7DVY - chains A and C; structure by X-ray diffraction, 1.80 A resolution.

# Chain A
Protein: 3C-like proteinase
From: Severe acute respiratory syndrome coronavirus 2
Notes: EC 3.4.22.69
UniProtKB: P0DTD1 (R1AB_SARS2); residues 1-306 here correspond to UniProt positions 3264-3569 (UniProt number = residue number + 3263)
Chain sequence (306 residues; numbered 1 to 306; the number before each row is that of its first residue):
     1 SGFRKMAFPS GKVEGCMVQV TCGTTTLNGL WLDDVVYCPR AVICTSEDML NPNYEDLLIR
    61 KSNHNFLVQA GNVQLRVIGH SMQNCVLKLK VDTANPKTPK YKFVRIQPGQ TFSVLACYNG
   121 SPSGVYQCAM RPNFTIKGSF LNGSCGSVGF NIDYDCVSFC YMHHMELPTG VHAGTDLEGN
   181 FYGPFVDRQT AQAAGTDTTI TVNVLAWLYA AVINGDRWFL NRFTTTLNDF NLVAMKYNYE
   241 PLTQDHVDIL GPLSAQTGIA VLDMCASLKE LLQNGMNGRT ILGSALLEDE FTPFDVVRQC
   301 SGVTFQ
Not modelled in the structure: 303-306
Construct notes: engineered mutation Ala41 (His3304 in P0DTD1)
UniProt features mapped onto this chain:
  - active site: Cys145 (Nucleophile)
  - site: Gln306 (Cleavage)
  - cross-link (Glycyl lysine isopeptide (Lys-Gly)): Lys5 (interchain with G-Cter in ubiquitin), Lys90 (interchain with G-Cter in ubiquitin)
What the authors report for this chain:
  - binding site for nsp9/10 peptidyl substrate (chain C): Thr24, Thr26, Phe140, Asn142, His163, Gln189, Thr190
  - mutagenesis - H41A: abolished catalytic activity (proposed by the authors, not directly observed)

# Chain C
Protein: nsp9/10 peptidyl substrate
UniProtKB: P0DTD1 (R1AB_SARS2); residues 297-316 here correspond to UniProt positions 4244-4263 (UniProt number = residue number + 3947)
Chain sequence (20 residues; each row starts with the number of its first residue):
   297 GSLAATVRLQ AGNATEVPAN
Not modelled in the structure: 297-300, 311-316
UniProt features mapped onto this chain:
  - site: Gln306, Ala307 (Cleavage)

# Chain A / chain C interface
Contacting residue pairs (47):
  Thr21(A) - Ala310(C)
  Thr24(A) - Gly308(C)
  Thr24(A) - Asn309(C)
  Thr24(A) - Ala310(C)  hydrogen bond (backbone-backbone)
  Thr25(A) - Ala307(C)
  Thr25(A) - Gly308(C)
  Thr26(A) - Ala307(C)
  Thr26(A) - Gly308(C)  hydrogen bond (backbone-backbone)
  Thr26(A) - Asn309(C)
  Thr26(A) - Ala310(C)
  Met49(A) - Arg304(C)
  Phe140(A) - Gln306(C)  hydrogen bond (backbone-side chain)
  Leu141(A) - Gln306(C)
  Asn142(A) - Arg304(C)  hydrogen bond
  Asn142(A) - Gln306(C)
  Asn142(A) - Ala307(C)
  Gly143(A) - Gln306(C)  hydrogen bond (backbone-backbone)
  Gly143(A) - Ala307(C)  hydrogen bond (backbone-backbone)
  Gly143(A) - Gly308(C)
  Ser144(A) - Gln306(C)  hydrogen bond (backbone-backbone)
  Cys145(A) - Gln306(C)  hydrogen bond (backbone-backbone)
  Cys145(A) - Ala307(C)
  His163(A) - Gln306(C)  hydrogen bond
  His164(A) - Leu305(C)
  His164(A) - Gln306(C)  hydrogen bond (backbone-backbone)
  Met165(A) - Val303(C)  hydrophobic
  Met165(A) - Arg304(C)
  Met165(A) - Leu305(C)  hydrophobic
  Met165(A) - Gln306(C)
  Glu166(A) - Val303(C)
  Glu166(A) - Arg304(C)  hydrogen bond (backbone-backbone)
  Glu166(A) - Gln306(C)  hydrogen bond
  Leu167(A) - Val303(C)  hydrophobic
  Pro168(A) - Ala301(C)  hydrophobic
  Pro168(A) - Thr302(C)
  His172(A) - Gln306(C)
  Asp187(A) - Leu305(C)
  Arg188(A) - Val303(C)
  Gln189(A) - Thr302(C)
  Gln189(A) - Val303(C)
  Gln189(A) - Arg304(C)  hydrogen bond
  Gln189(A) - Leu305(C)  hydrogen bond (side chain-backbone)
  Thr190(A) - Thr302(C)
  Thr190(A) - Val303(C)  hydrogen bond (backbone-backbone)
  Ala191(A) - Ala301(C)
  Ala191(A) - Thr302(C)
  Gln192(A) - Val303(C)
Other interface residues (no listed pair), chain A (28 interface residues in all): Gly23, Leu27, Ala41, Tyr54
From the paper, about this interface:
  - residue pairs: Thr24(A)-Ala310(C) (hydrogen bond)
  - interface residues, chain A: Thr26(A), Phe140(A), Asn142(A), His163(A), Gln189(A), Thr190(A)

# Overview
28 residues of chain A and 10 residues of chain C are in contact; the contacts include 15 hydrogen bonds.
Polar pairs include Phe140(A)-Gln306(C), Asn142(A)-Arg304(C) and His163(A)-Gln306(C). The paper describes a
hydrogen bond between Thr24(A) and Ala310(C). The paper reports a binding site for nsp9/10 peptidyl substrate
(chain C) at Thr24(A), Thr26(A) and Phe140(A) among others; H41A of chain A abolishes catalytic activity.
Here chain A is 3C-like proteinase (Severe acute respiratory syndrome coronavirus 2) and chain C is nsp9/10
peptidyl substrate. Entry 7DVY (SARS-CoV-2 Mpro mutant (H41A) in complex with nsp9|10 peptidyl substrate) was
determined by X-ray diffraction together with 7DVP, 7DVW, 7DVX, 7DW0 and 7DW6 from the same study.
